Entry 2HIL (electron microscopy, 12.50 A resolution (very low resolution: no residue pairs are listed; an interface is given only as per-side residue counts)); this record covers chains A and E of the 18 polymer chains in the assembly.

Chain A (and E):
Molecule: Fimbrial protein
Organism: Neisseria gonorrhoeae
Notes: chain E of this document is another copy of the same molecule, construct and numbering; everything in this record applies to it too
UniProt: P02974 (FMM1_NEIGO); residues 1-158 here correspond to UniProt positions 8-165 (UniProt number = residue number + 7)
Sequence (158 residues; numbered 1 to 158; the number before each row is that of its first residue):
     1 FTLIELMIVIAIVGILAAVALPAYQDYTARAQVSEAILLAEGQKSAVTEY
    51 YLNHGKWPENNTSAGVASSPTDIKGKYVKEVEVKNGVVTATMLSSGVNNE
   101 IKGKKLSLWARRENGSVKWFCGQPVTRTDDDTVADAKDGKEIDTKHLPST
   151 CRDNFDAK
Modified positions: F1 (n-methylphenylalanine; MEA)
Disulfides: C121-C151
Covalently attached groups: 2,4-bisacetamido-2,4-dideoxy-glucose (DT6) linked to S63; phosphoric acid mono-(2-amino-ethyl) ester (OPE) linked to S68
Residues lining bound ligands:
  - 2,4-bisacetamido-2,4-dideoxy-glucose (DT6; 2,4-bisacetamido-2,4-dideoxy-beta-D-glucopyranose): Y50, K56, W57, P58, E59, N60, T62
  - phosphoric acid mono-(2-amino-ethyl) ester (OPE): T62, A67, S69
What the authors report for this chain:
  - self-association interface (contacts with another copy of this molecule): F1 to V13, I4 to V19, Y24 to L39

How chain A and chain E interact:
At this resolution (12 A) residue pairs are not listed: 19 residues of chain A and 24 of chain E lie at the interface.

Summary:
Chain A and chain E form an interface of 19 and 24 residues respectively. Covalently linked phosphoric acid
mono-(2-amino-ethyl) ester: at S68(A). 2,4-bisacetamido-2,4-dideoxy-glucose is covalently linked to S63(A).
From the paper: a self-association interface involving F1(A), I4(A) and Y24(A).
Chain A and chain E are both Fimbrial protein (Neisseria gonorrhoeae); the structure, Structure of the
Neisseria gonorrhoeae Type IV pilus filament from x-ray crystallography and electron cryomicroscopy, was
determined by electron microscopy (same publication as 2HI2).
